PDB entry 5EXY | X-ray diffraction, 1.55 A resolution | chain A

Chain A:
Protein: Polyhedrin
Source organism: Bombyx mori cytoplasmic polyhedrosis virus
UniProtKB: P11041 (PYHD_CPVBM); residues 2-248 here = UniProt positions 2-248
Chain sequence (248 residues; row label = number of the first residue in the row):
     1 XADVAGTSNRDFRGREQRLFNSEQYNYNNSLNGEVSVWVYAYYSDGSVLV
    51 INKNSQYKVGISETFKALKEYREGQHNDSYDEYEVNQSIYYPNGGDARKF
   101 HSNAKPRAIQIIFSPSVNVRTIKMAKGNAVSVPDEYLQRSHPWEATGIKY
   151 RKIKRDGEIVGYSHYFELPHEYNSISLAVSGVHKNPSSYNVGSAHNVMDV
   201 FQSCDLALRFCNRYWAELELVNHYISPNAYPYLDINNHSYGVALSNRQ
Sequence notes: acetylation (1)
Modified residues: ACE (acetyl group) at position 1
Curated features (UniProtKB/Swiss-Prot):
  - glycosylation (N-linked (GlcNAc...) asparagine): N28, N77, N86, N237
Residues lining bound ligands:
  - ATP (adenosine-5'-triphosphate): Y25, K152, K154, G157, I159, Y162, K184
  - CTP (cytidine-5'-triphosphate): G74, H76, N77, D78, S79, Y80, D81, E84, D96, A97, R98
  - GTP (guanosine-5'-triphosphate): K126, H170, Y172, N173

In short:
Ligands of chain A: ATP, CTP and GTP.
Chain A is Polyhedrin (Bombyx mori cytoplasmic polyhedrosis virus); the structure, Crystal structure of in
cellulo recombinant CPV1 Polyhedra, was determined by X-ray diffraction together with 5EXZ from the same
study.
